PDB entry 9C4C | electron microscopy, 3.09 A resolution | chains F and G of the 6 polymer chains in the assembly

[Chain F (and G)]
Protein: HTH-type transcriptional regulator MntR
From: Bacillus subtilis
Notes: chain G of this document is another copy of the same molecule, construct and numbering; everything in this record applies to it too
UniProtKB: P54512 (MNTR_BACSU); residue numbers follow UniProt; this construct covers 1-142
Amino-acid sequence (142 residues; each row starts with the number of its first residue):
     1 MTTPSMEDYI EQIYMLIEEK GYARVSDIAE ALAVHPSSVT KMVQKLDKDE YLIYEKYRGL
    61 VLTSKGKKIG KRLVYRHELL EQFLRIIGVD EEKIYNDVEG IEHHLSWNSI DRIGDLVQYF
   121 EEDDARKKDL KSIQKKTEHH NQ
Disordered / not traced: 1-2, 138-142
Ion coordination: Mn2+ site 1: D8, E11, E99, E102, H103; Mn2+ site 2: E11, H77, E99, E102
UniProt features mapped onto this chain:
  - binding site (Cd(2+)): D8, E11, H77, E99, E102, H103
  - binding site (Mn(2+)): D8, E11, H77, E99, E102, H103
  - mutagenesis: D8 (D8M: Binds only one manganese ion, in a pseudo-hexacoordinate geometry), E11 (E11K: Retains selectivity for activation by Mn(2+) and Cd(2+) over Co(2+) and Fe(2+). Can bind Mn(2+) in the C site, despite alteration to the A site, and adopt active DNA-binding conformations ...), H77 (H77A: Retains selectivity for activation by Mn(2+) and Cd(2+) over Co(2+) and Fe(2+). Can bind Mn(2+) in the C site, despite alteration to the A site, and adopt active DNA-binding conformations ...)
Reported in the primary citation:
  - binding site for the 39-nt DNA strand: R24, V25, S26, H35 to K48, Y54, K56, Y57, R58
  - specificity-determining residues: P36
  - self-association interface (contacts with another copy of this molecule); pairs are residue here / residue on that copy: K20-E55 (salt bridge), Y22-E55 (hydrogen bond), Y22-V61 (hydrophobic contact), Y22-G59 (backbone contact), Y22-L60 (backbone contact), R24-R24 (pi stacking), D27-R58 (salt bridge)
  - contacts within the chain: R24-R58 (hydrogen bond), K20-D27 (salt bridge)
  - mutagenesis - Y22A: abolished binding to P84
  - mutagenesis - Y22A, D27A: unchanged binding to C84
  - mutagenesis - Y22A, D27A: unchanged binding to H26
  - mutagenesis - D27A: increased binding to P84
  - Mn2+ coordination: D8, E11, H77, E99, E102, H103
  - conformationally variable residues (order/disorder transition): L52 to L62

[Chain F / chain G interface]
Residue-residue contacts (15):
  K20(F) - E55(G)  salt bridge
  K20(F) - V61(G)
  Y22(F) - E55(G)  hydrogen bond
  Y22(F) - V61(G)  hydrophobic
  R24(F) - R24(G)
  R24(F) - R58(G)
  S26(F) - R58(G)
  D27(F) - R58(G)  salt bridge
  E55(F) - Y22(G)  hydrogen bond
  R58(F) - Y22(G)
  R58(F) - R24(G)
  R58(F) - S26(G)
  R58(F) - D27(G)  salt bridge
  L60(F) - Y22(G)
  V61(F) - K20(G)
Also at the interface, not in a pair above, chain F (10 interface residues in all): G59
Also at the interface, not in a pair above, chain G (10 interface residues in all): G59, L60
From the paper, about this interface:
  - specific contacts: K20(F)-E55(G) (salt bridge), Y22(F)-E55(G) (hydrogen bond), Y22(F)-V61(G) (hydrophobic contact), Y22(F)-G59(G) (backbone contact), Y22(F)-L60(G) (backbone contact), R24(F)-R24(G), D27(F)-R58(G) (salt bridge)

[Overview]
Chain F and chain G each contribute 10 residues to their interface; the contacts include 2 hydrogen bonds and
3 salt bridges. Among the polar pairs are K20(F)-E55(G), D27(F)-R58(G) and Y22(F)-E55(G). The authors report
salt bridges between K20(F) and E55(G) and D27(F) and R58(G); a hydrogen bond between Y22(F) and E55(G); a
hydrophobic contact between Y22(F) and V61(G). From the paper: a binding site for the 39-nt DNA strand at
R24(F), V25(F) and S26(F) among others; Y22A of chain F abolishes binding to P84.
Both chains are HTH-type transcriptional regulator MntR (Bacillus subtilis). Entry 9C4C (The structure of two
MntR dimers bound to the native mnep promoter sequence) was determined by electron microscopy (same
publication as 9C4D).
